8F86 - chains F and I of the 11 polymer chains in the assembly; structure by electron microscopy, 3.10 A resolution.

[Chain F]
Protein: Histone H4
Source organism: Xenopus laevis
UniProt: P62799 (H4_XENLA); residues 1-102 here correspond to UniProt positions 2-103 (UniProt number = residue number + 1)
Chain sequence (102 residues; row label = number of the first residue in the row):
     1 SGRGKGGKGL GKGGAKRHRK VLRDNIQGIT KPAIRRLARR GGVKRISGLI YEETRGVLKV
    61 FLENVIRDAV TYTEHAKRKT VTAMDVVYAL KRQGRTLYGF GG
Unresolved in the structure: 1-24
Swiss-Prot annotation at these positions:
  - DNA-binding region: Lys16 to Lys20
  - modified residue: Ser1 (N-acetylserine), Arg3 (Asymmetric dimethylarginine), Lys5 (N6-(2-hydroxyisobutyryl)lysine), Lys8 (N6-(2-hydroxyisobutyryl)lysine), Lys12 (N6-(2-hydroxyisobutyryl)lysine), Lys16 (N6-(2-hydroxyisobutyryl)lysine), Lys20 (N6,N6,N6-trimethyllysine), Lys31 (N6-(2-hydroxyisobutyryl)lysine), Lys44 (N6-(2-hydroxyisobutyryl)lysine), Ser47 (Phosphoserine), Tyr51 (Phosphotyrosine), Lys59 (N6-(2-hydroxyisobutyryl)lysine), Lys77 (N6-(2-hydroxyisobutyryl)lysine), Lys79 (N6-(2-hydroxyisobutyryl)lysine), Tyr88 (Phosphotyrosine), Lys91 (N6-(2-hydroxyisobutyryl)lysine)
  - cross-link (Glycyl lysine isopeptide (Lys-Gly)): Lys31 (interchain with G-Cter in UFM1), Lys91 (interchain with G-Cter in ubiquitin)

[Chain I]
Molecule: 185-nt DNA strand
Source organism: synthetic construct
Sequence (185 nucleotides; each row starts with the number of its first residue; numbers below 1 keep their minus sign (DA-92 is residue -92)):
   -92 ATCGCTGTTC AATACATGCA CAGGATGTAT ATATCTGACA CGTGCCTGGA GACTAGGGAG
   -32 TAATCCCCTT GGCGGTTAAA ACGCGGGGGA CAGCGCGTAC GTGCGTTTAA GCGGTGCTAG
    28 AGCTGTCTAC GACCAATTGA GCGGCCTCGG CACCGGGATT CTCCAGGGCG GCCGCGTATA
    88 GGGAT
Unresolved in the structure: -92 to -76, 73-92

[Interface between chain F and chain I]
Contacting residue pairs (11):
  Arg35(F) with DG8(I), salt bridge to the phosphate
  Arg45(F) with DC7(I), hydrogen bond to the sugar; DG8(I), phosphate contact
  Ile46(F) with DC7(I), sugar contact; DG8(I), hydrogen bond to the phosphate
  Ser47(F) with DC7(I), phosphate contact
  Gly48(F) with DC7(I), hydrogen bond to the phosphate
  Arg78(F) with DA28(I), phosphate contact
  Lys79(F) with DG27(I), salt bridge to the phosphate; DA28(I), phosphate contact
  Thr80(F) with DA28(I), hydrogen bond to the phosphate
Interface residues without a listed pair, chain F (12 interface residues in all): Arg39, Lys44, Leu49, Lys77
Interface residues without a listed pair, chain I (6 interface residues in all): DT9, DG29

[In short]
The interface between chain F and chain I involves 12 residues on one side and 6 on the other; the contacts
include 4 hydrogen bonds and 2 salt bridges. Polar contacts include Arg45(F)-DC7(I), Ile46(F)-DG8(I) and
Gly48(F)-DC7(I).
Here chain F is Histone H4 (Xenopus laevis) and chain I is a 185-nt DNA strand (synthetic construct). Entry
8F86 (SIRT6 bound to an H3K9Ac nucleosome) was determined by electron microscopy.
